PDB entry 9HIS | electron microscopy, 3.28 A resolution | chains H and G of the 4 polymer chains in the assembly

Chain H:
Name: DUF6242 domain-containing protein
From: Bacteroides thetaiotaomicron VPI-5482
Reference sequence: Q8A1D9 (Q8A1D9_BACTN); numbering as in UniProt (aligned over 1-493)
Sequence (493 residues; numbered 1 to 493; the number before each row is that of its first residue):
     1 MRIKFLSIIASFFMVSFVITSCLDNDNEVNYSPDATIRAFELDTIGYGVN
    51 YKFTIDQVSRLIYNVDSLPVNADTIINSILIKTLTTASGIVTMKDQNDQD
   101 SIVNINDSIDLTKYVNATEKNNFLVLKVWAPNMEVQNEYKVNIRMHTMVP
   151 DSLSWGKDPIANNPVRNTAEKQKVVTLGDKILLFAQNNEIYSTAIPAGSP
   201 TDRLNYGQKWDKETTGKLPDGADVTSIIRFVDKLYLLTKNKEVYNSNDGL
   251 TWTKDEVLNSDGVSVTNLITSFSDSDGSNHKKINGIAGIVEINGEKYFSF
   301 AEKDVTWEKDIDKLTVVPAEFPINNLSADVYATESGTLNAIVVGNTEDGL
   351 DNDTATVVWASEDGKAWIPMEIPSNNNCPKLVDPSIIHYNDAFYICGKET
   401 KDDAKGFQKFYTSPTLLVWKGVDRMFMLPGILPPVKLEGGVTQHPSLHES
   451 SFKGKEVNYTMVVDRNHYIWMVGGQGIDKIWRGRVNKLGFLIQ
Unresolved in the structure: 1-33, 96-97, 437-445, 493

Chain G:
Name: DUF4270 domain-containing protein
From: Bacteroides thetaiotaomicron VPI-5482
Reference sequence: Q89ZS0 (Q89ZS0_BACTN); residues 18-542 here = UniProt positions 18-542
Sequence (525 residues; row label = number of the first residue in the row):
    18 CDDNTGGLGLGMFPGNDQNIKGKLSTFDVTTESVKTGDIYAKTNIGYIGK
    68 FTDETFGTYQAGFLAQLNCPDGLTFPEPYKEVTDASGNVISATGRMVVDD
   118 KDPENKDVTFIKDGNQIIGNIRAVELYLWYDSYFGDSLTACRLSVYELGG
   168 NGKETLNLDNAYYTDINPEDFYDSQNILGTKAYTAVDLSVKDSIRNLSTY
   218 VPSVHIAFKEDIATRVGGNILTAARKAKNADKEFNSQLFREAFQGIYVKS
   268 DYGDGTVLYIDQPQMNVVYKCYATDSITGKKLQKKDGSGKDSTYYSYRVF
   318 ATTREVIQANQLKNDPERIDALIKEDKNTYLKSPAGIFTEATLPISDIQN
   368 ELTGDTLNAVKLTFTNYNQTGDKKFGMAIPSTVMLVRKKFQDSFFKDNKL
   418 SDGVSSYLTSHTSSTNQYVFSNITKLVNACIAEKEEAKKNAGSSWDETKW
   468 LQENPDWNKVVLIPVLVTYDSSNTTTGQANIIRIQHDLKPGYVRLKGGSL
   518 GKTNPDYKLKLEVISTDFGLTTKSN
Unresolved in the structure: 538-542
Covalently attached groups: N-tridecanoic acid (TDA) linked to Cys18; (2S)-3-hydroxypropane-1,2-diyl dihexadecanoate (Z41) linked to Cys18

Chain H / chain G interface:
Residue-residue contacts (25):
  His280(H) - Thr69(G)
  Lys281(H) - Thr69(G)
  Lys281(H) - Thr75(G)
  Glu334(H) - Asp153(G)
  Ser335(H) - Asp271(G)  hydrogen bond (side chain-backbone)
  Ser335(H) - Gly272(G)
  Thr337(H) - Thr69(G)
  Thr337(H) - Asp271(G)  hydrogen bond
  Asn339(H) - Tyr269(G)  hydrogen bond
  Ala360(H) - Tyr269(G)
  Glu362(H) - Lys67(G)  salt bridge
  Glu362(H) - Tyr269(G)
  Glu362(H) - Gly270(G)
  Ile368(H) - Arg159(G)
  Ile368(H) - Tyr269(G)  hydrophobic
  Met370(H) - Tyr269(G)  hydrophobic
  Asn376(H) - Ser206(G)
  Pro414(H) - Leu205(G)  hydrophobic
  Thr415(H) - Leu155(G)  hydrogen bond (side chain-backbone)
  Thr415(H) - Ala157(G)
  Thr415(H) - Thr201(G)
  Leu417(H) - Ala199(G)
  Leu417(H) - Tyr200(G)
  Leu417(H) - Thr201(G)
  Val418(H) - Ser206(G)
Also at the interface, not in a pair above, chain H (20 interface residues in all): Ser361, Pro369, Glu371, Pro373, Leu416
Also at the interface, not in a pair above, chain G (22 interface residues in all): Glu71, Thr197, Lys198, Asp268, Lys390, Lys391

Overview:
The interface between chain H and chain G involves 20 residues on one side and 22 on the other, with 4
hydrogen bonds and 1 salt bridge. Polar contacts include Glu362(H)-Lys67(G), Ser335(H)-Asp271(G) and
Thr337(H)-Asp271(G). N-tridecanoic acid is covalently linked to Cys18(G).
Here chain H is DUF6242 domain-containing protein and chain G is DUF4270 domain-containing protein, both from
Bacteroides thetaiotaomicron VPI-5482. Entry 9HIS (Extracellular components BamHIJK of the Bacteroides
thetaiotaomicron BAM machinery) was determined by electron microscopy (same publication as 9HJM, 9HIV and
9HJ3).
